PDB entry 6VBU | electron microscopy, 3.10 A resolution | chains 4 and 8 of the 8 polymer chains in the assembly

# Chain 4
Molecule: Bardet-Biedl syndrome 4 protein homolog
Source organism: Bos taurus
UniProtKB: Q1JQ97 (BBS4_BOVIN); residues 1-519 here = UniProt positions 1-519
Sequence (519 residues; row label = number of the first residue in the row):
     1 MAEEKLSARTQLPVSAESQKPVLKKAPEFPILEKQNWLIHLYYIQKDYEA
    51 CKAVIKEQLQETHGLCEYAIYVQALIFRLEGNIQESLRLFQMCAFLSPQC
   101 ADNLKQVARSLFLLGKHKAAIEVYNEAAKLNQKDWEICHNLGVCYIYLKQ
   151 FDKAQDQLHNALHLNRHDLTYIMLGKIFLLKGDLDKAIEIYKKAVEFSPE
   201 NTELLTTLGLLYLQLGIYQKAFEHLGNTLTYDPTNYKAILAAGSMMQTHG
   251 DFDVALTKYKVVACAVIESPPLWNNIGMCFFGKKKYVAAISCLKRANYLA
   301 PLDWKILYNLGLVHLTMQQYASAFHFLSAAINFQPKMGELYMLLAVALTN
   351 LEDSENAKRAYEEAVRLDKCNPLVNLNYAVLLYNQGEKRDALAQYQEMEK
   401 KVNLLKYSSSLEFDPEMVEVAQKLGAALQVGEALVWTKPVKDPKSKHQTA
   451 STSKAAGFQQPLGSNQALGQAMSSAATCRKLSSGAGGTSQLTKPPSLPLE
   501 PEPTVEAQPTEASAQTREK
Disordered / not traced: 1-33, 403-407, 425-519

# Chain 8
Molecule: Bardet-Biedl syndrome 8 protein
Source organism: Bos taurus
UniProtKB: F1N4X0 (F1N4X0_BOVIN); residues 1-501 here = UniProt positions 1-501
Sequence (501 residues; numbered 1 to 501; the number before each row is that of its first residue):
     1 MEPLLLAWSYFRRRRFQLCADLCTQMLEKSPCDQAAWILKARALTEMVYV
    51 DEIDVDEEGIAEMILDENAIAQVPRPGTSLKLPGTNQTGGPSPAVRPVTQ
   101 AGRPITGFLRPSTQSGRPGTIEQAIKTPRTAYTARPIASSSGRFVRLGTA
   151 SMLTSPDGPFINLSRLNLAKYAQKPKLAKALFEYIFHHENDVKTALDLAA
   201 LSTEHSQYKDWWWKVQIGKCYYRLGLYREAEKQFKSALKQQEMVDTFLYL
   251 AKVYISLDQPLTALNLFKQGLDKFPGEVTLLCGIARIYEEMNNISSATEY
   301 YKEVLKQDNTHVEAIACIGSNHFYTDQPEVALRFYRRLLQMGVYNCQLFN
   351 NLGLCCFYAQQYDMTLTSFERALSLAENEEEVADVWYNLGHVAVGTGDTN
   401 LAHQCFRLALVSNNQHAEAYNNLAVLEMRRGHVEQAKALLQTASSLAPHM
   451 YEPHFNFATISDKIGDLQRSYAAAKKSEAAFPDHVDTQHLIKQLEQHFAM
   501 L
Disordered / not traced: 82-89, 142-157, 500-501

# Interface between chain 4 and chain 8
Residue-residue contacts (50; chain 4 residue first):
  Arg78(4) - Phe498(8)
  Leu79(4) - Phe498(8)
  Leu79(4) - Ala499(8)  hydrophobic
  Glu80(4) - Tyr471(8)
  Gly81(4) - Gln468(8)
  Gly81(4) - Phe498(8)
  Ile83(4) - Gln468(8)
  Ile83(4) - Phe498(8)  hydrophobic
  Gln84(4) - Gln468(8)
  Arg109(4) - His497(8)  hydrogen bond (side chain-backbone)
  Leu113(4) - Asp466(8)
  Leu113(4) - Leu467(8)  hydrogen bond (backbone-backbone)
  Leu113(4) - Gln468(8)  hydrogen bond (backbone-backbone)
  Leu113(4) - Phe498(8)  hydrophobic
  Leu114(4) - Asp466(8)  hydrogen bond (backbone-backbone)
  Leu114(4) - Gln468(8)
  Gly115(4) - Asp466(8)
  Ala265(4) - Val485(8)
  Val266(4) - Val485(8)  hydrophobic
  Glu268(4) - Ser92(8)  hydrogen bond
  Glu268(4) - Ala94(8)
  Ser291(4) - Asp326(8)
  Lys294(4) - Tyr358(8)  hydrogen bond (side chain-backbone)
  Lys294(4) - Gln360(8)
  Arg295(4) - Asp326(8)  salt bridge
  Tyr298(4) - Val95(8)  hydrogen bond (side chain-backbone)
  Tyr298(4) - Tyr324(8)
  Leu299(4) - Ala94(8)
  Pro301(4) - Val394(8)  hydrophobic
  Leu302(4) - Val394(8)  hydrophobic
  Leu302(4) - Val425(8)  hydrophobic
  Leu302(4) - Arg429(8)
  His314(4) - Gln360(8)  hydrogen bond
  Ala321(4) - Tyr362(8)
  Ser322(4) - Gln360(8)
  Ser322(4) - Tyr362(8)
  His325(4) - Phe357(8)
  His325(4) - Tyr362(8)  hydrogen bond
  His325(4) - Gly395(8)
  His325(4) - Thr396(8)
  Phe326(4) - Gln360(8)
  Phe326(4) - Tyr362(8)
  Ala329(4) - Gly395(8)
  Ala329(4) - Thr396(8)
  Ala329(4) - Gly397(8)
  Asn332(4) - Gly397(8)  hydrogen bond (side chain-backbone)
  Asn332(4) - Asp398(8)
  Phe333(4) - Val394(8)
  Phe333(4) - Gly397(8)
  Phe333(4) - Arg429(8)
Also at the interface, not in a pair above, chain 4 (32 interface residues in all): Asn82, His117, Tyr147, Ser328
Also at the interface, not in a pair above, chain 8 (28 interface residues in all): Thr399, Asp462, Ile464, Gly465

# Overview
32 residues of chain 4 face 28 of chain 8 across their interface; the contacts include 10 hydrogen bonds and 1
salt bridge. Among the polar pairs are Arg295(4)-Asp326(8), Arg109(4)-His497(8) and Glu268(4)-Ser92(8).
Chain 4 is Bardet-Biedl syndrome 4 protein homolog and chain 8 is Bardet-Biedl syndrome 8 protein, both from
Bos taurus; the structure, Structure of the bovine BBSome complex, was determined by electron microscopy (same
publication as 6VBV).
